PDB entry 4EPV | X-ray diffraction, 1.35 A resolution | chain A

Chain A:
Name: GTPase KRas
From: Homo sapiens
Notes: EC 3.6.5.2
UniProtKB: P01116 (RASK_HUMAN); numbering as in UniProt (aligned over 1-169)
Chain sequence (170 residues; numbered 0 to 169; the number before each row is that of its first residue; numbering starts at 0):
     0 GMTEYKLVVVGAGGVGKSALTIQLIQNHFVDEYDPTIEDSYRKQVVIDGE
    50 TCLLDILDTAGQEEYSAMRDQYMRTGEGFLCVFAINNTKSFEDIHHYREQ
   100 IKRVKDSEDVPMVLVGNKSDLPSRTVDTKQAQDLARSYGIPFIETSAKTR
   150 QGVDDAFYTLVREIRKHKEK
Differences from the reference sequence: expression tag (0); engineered mutation Ser118 (Cys in P01116)
Metal / ion sites: Mg2+: Ser17 (together with GDP)
Residues lining bound ligands:
  - 0QX (2-(1H-indol-3-ylmethyl)-1H-imidazo[4,5-c]pyridine): Lys5, Leu6, Val7, Glu37, Ser39, Asp54, Ile55, Leu56, Tyr71, Thr74, Gly75
  - GDP (guanosine-5'-diphosphate): Ala11, Gly12, Gly13, Val14, Gly15, Lys16, Ser17, Ala18, Phe28, Val29, Asp30, Tyr32, Pro34, Asn116, Lys117, Asp119, Leu120, Ser145, Ala146, Lys147
UniProt features mapped onto this chain:
  - motif: Tyr32 to Tyr40 (Effector region)
  - binding site (GTP): Gly10 to Ala18, Val29 to Thr35, Ala59, Gly60, Asn116, Lys117, Asp119
  - modified residue: Met1 (N-acetylmethionine), Thr2 (N-acetylthreonine), Lys104 (N6-acetyllysine)
  - glycosylation: Thr35 (Microbial infection: O-linked (Glc) threonine)
  - natural variant: Lys5 (K5E: In NS3; K5N: In GASC), Gly10 (G10GG: In AML), Gly12 (G12A: In colorectal cancer samples; G12C: In lung carcinoma; G12D: In GASC, JMML and SFM; G12R: In lung cancer and bladder cancer; G12S: In GASC and JMML; G12V: In GASC), Gly13 (G13D: In GASC, JMML and OES; G13R: In pylocytic astrocytoma), Val14 (V14I: In NS3), Leu19 (L19F: In OES), Gln22 (Q22E: In CFC2; Q22R: In NS3), Pro34 (P34L: In NS3; P34Q: In NS3; P34R: In CFC2), Ile36 (I36M: In NS3), Thr58 (T58I: In NS3), Ala59 (A59T: In GASC), Gly60 (G60R: In CFC2; G60S: In NS3), 5 further natural variant entries in UniProt
  - mutagenesis: Asp38 (D38A: Decreased interaction with MAPKAP1/SIN1), Tyr40 (Y40A: Decreased interaction with MAPKAP1/SIN1), Gln61 (Q61L: Promotes GTP binding)
Reported in the primary citation:
  - binding site for 0QX: Lys5, Val7, Ser39, Asp54, Leu56, Tyr71, Thr74
  - conformationally variable residues (side-chain flip): Met67, Tyr71

In short:
Bound to chain A: GDP and compound 0QX. UniProt lists 21 GTP-binding residues and 3 mutagenesis sites. From
the paper: a binding site for 0QX at Lys5, Val7 and Ser39 among others; conformational variability at Met67
and Tyr71.
Chain A is GTPase KRas (Homo sapiens); the structure, Discovery of Small Molecules that Bind to K-Ras and
Inhibit Sos-mediated Activation, was determined by X-ray diffraction together with 4EPR, 4EPT, 4EPW, 4EPX and
4EPY from the same study.
